Entry 5NQK (X-ray diffraction, 3.25 A resolution); this record covers chains P and B of the 5 polymer chains in the assembly.

Chain P:
Molecule: Melanoma antigen recognized by T-cells 1
Notes: engineered mutation(s): A27L
Chain sequence (10 residues; numbered 1 to 10; the number before each row is that of its first residue):
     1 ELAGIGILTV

Chain B:
Molecule: T-cell receptor beta variable 19, TRB protein
From: Homo sapiens
Notes: engineered mutation(s): S171C,S171C,S171C,S171C,S171C,S171C,S171C,S171C
UniProt: chimeric construct of A0A5B3, A0A0C4ZKA8: residues 3-94 from A0A5B3 (A0A5B3_HUMAN) positions 22-113 (UniProt number = residue number + 19); residues 101-244 from A0A0C4ZKA8 positions 31-174 (UniProt number = residue number - 70)
Chain sequence (251 residues; numbered 2 to 252; the number before each row is that of its first residue):
     2 MGITQSPKYL FRKEGQNVTL SCEQNLNHDA MYWYRQDPGQ GLRLIYYSQI VNDFQKGDIA
    62 EGYSVSREKK ESFPLTVTSA QKNPTAFYLC ASSQGLAGAG ELFFGEGSRL TVLEDLKNVF
   122 PPEVAVFEPS EAEISHTQKA TLVCLATGFY PDHVELSWWV NGKEVHSGVC TDPQPLKEQP
   182 ALNDSRYCLS SRLRVSATFW QNPRNHFRCQ VQFYGLSEND EWTQDRAKPV TQIVSAEAWG
   242 RADQDRGGGC D
Not modelled in the structure: 2, 246-252
Differences from the reference sequence: initiating methionine (2); linker (95-100); conflict C171 (Ser101 in A0A0C4ZKA8); expression tag (245-252)
Cystine bridges: C23-C91, C145-C210

How chain P and chain B interact:
Pairs across the interface (9; chain P residue first):
  G4(P) - L97(B)
  G4(P) - A100(B)
  I5(P) - L97(B)
  I7(P) - G96(B)
  I7(P) - L97(B)
  L8(P) - D30(B)
  L8(P) - Q95(B)
  L8(P) - G96(B)
  T9(P) - D30(B)  hydrogen bond

In short:
Chain P and chain B each contribute 5 residues to their interface, with 1 hydrogen bond. Its one
hydrogen-bonded contact is T9(P)-D30(B).
Chain P is Melanoma antigen recognized by T-cells 1 and chain B is T-cell receptor beta variable 19, TRB
protein (Homo sapiens); the structure, human 199.16 TCR in complex with Melan-A/MART-1 (26-35) peptide and
HLA-A2, was determined by X-ray diffraction.
